Entry 2ZAF (X-ray diffraction, 2.50 A resolution); this record covers chains A and D of the 4 polymer chains in the assembly.

# Chain A (and D)
Molecule: Nitroalkane oxidase
From: Fusarium oxysporum
Notes: EC 1.7.3.1; chain D of this document is another copy of the same molecule, construct and numbering; everything in this record applies to it too
UniProtKB: Q8X1D8 (Q8X1D8_FUSOX); residue numbers follow UniProt; this construct covers 1-439
Chain sequence (439 residues; each row starts with the number of its first residue):
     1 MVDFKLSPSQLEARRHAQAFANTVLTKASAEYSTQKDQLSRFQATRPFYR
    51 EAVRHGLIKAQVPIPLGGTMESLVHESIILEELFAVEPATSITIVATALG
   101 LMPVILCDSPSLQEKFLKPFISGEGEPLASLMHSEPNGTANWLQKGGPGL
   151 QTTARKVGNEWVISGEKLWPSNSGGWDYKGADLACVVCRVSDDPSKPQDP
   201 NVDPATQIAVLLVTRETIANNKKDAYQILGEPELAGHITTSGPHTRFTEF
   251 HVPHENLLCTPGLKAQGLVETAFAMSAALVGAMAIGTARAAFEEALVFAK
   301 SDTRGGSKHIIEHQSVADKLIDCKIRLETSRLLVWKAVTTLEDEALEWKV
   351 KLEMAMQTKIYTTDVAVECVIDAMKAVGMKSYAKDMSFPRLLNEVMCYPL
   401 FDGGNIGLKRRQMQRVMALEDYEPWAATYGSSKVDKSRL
Disordered / not traced: 1, 432-439
Sequence notes: engineered mutation K409 (Arg in Q8X1D8)
UniProt features mapped onto this chain:
  - active site: D402 (Proton acceptor)
  - binding site (FAD): L131 to S134, T139 to N141, W169 to S171, R304, H313, Q314, K375 to M379, L400 to G404
  - mutagenesis: S276 (S276A: Decreases catalytic activity about tenfold), D402 (D402E: Decreases enzyme activity about twentyfold; D402N: Almost abolishes enzyme activity towards neutral nitroethane, but retains activity towards anionic nitroethane)
Residues lining bound ligands:
  - FAD (flavin-adenine dinucleotide), molecule 1: L99, L131, M132, H133, S134, G138, T139, A140, N141, W169, P170, S171, L234, T240, F273, C397, L400, F401, D402, G403, G404, I406, G407, L408, R411
  - FAD, molecule 2: R304, I310, H313, V316, K375, A376, V377, G378, M379, Y382
What the authors report for this chain:
  - catalytic residues: D402 (citing earlier work)
  - contacts within the chain: S276-D402, K359-Y398 (backbone contact), K359-F401 (backbone contact), K359-G403 (backbone contact), K359-N405
  - mutagenesis - R409K (5-6 fold): decreased catalytic activity on oxygen
  - catalytic residues: S276 (proposed by the authors, not directly observed)

# How chain A and chain D interact
Pairs across the interface - 7 pairs, chain A then chain D:
  H313(A) - Q314(D)
  Q314(A) - H313(D)
  Q314(A) - Q314(D)
  Q314(A) - S315(D)
  S315(A) - Q314(D)  hydrogen bond
  S315(A) - D318(D)  hydrogen bond
  D318(A) - S315(D)  hydrogen bond

# Overview
Chain A and chain D each contribute 4 residues to their interface; the contacts include 3 hydrogen bonds.
Polar pairs include S315(A)-Q314(D) and S315(A)-D318(D). Chain A binds flavin-adenine dinucleotide. The paper
reports catalytic residues D402(A) and S276(A); R409K of chain A reduces catalytic activity on oxygen.
Both chains are Nitroalkane oxidase (Fusarium oxysporum). Entry 2ZAF (Mechanistic and Structural Analyses of
the Roles of Arg409 and Asp402 in the Reaction of the ...) was determined by X-ray diffraction, deposited
together with 2REH.
